4AU4 - chain A; structure by X-ray diffraction, 2.97 A resolution.

Chain A:
Molecule: Serpin peptidase inhibitor, clade H (heat shock protein 47), member 1, (collagen binding protein 1)
Organism: Canis lupus familiaris
Reference sequence: C7C419 (C7C419_CANFA); residue numbers follow UniProt; this construct covers 36-418
Chain sequence (392 residues; numbered 35 to 426; the number before each row is that of its first residue):
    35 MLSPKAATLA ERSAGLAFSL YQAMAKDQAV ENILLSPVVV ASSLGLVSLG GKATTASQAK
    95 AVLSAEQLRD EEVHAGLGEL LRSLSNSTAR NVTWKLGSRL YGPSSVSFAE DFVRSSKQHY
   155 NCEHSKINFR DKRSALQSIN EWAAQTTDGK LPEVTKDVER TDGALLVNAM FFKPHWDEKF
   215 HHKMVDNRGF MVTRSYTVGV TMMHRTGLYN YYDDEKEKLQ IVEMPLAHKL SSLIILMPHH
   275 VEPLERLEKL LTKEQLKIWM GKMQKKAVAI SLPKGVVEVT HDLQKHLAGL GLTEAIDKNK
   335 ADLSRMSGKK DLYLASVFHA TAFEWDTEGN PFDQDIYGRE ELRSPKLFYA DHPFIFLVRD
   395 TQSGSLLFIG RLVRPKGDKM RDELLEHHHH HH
Unresolved in the structure: 121-126, 367-374, 415-426
Sequence notes: expression tag (35, 419-426)
What the authors report for this chain:
  - disease-associated variants - L78P: decreased expression (citing earlier work)
  - disease-associated variants - L326P: decreased expression
  - specificity-determining residues: Tyr-383 (proposed by the authors, not directly observed)

In short:
The paper reports that L78P and L326P reduce expression; the specificity determinant Tyr-383.
Chain A is Serpin peptidase inhibitor, clade H (heat shock protein 47), member 1, (collagen binding protein 1)
(Canis lupus familiaris); the structure, Crystal Structure of Hsp47, was determined by X-ray diffraction
together with 3ZHA, 4AU2, 4AU3 and 4AXY from the same study.
